Entry 2NPI (X-ray diffraction, 2.95 A resolution); this record covers chains A and C.

== Chain A ==
Protein: Protein CLP1
Source organism: Saccharomyces cerevisiae
UniProt: Q08685 (CLP1_YEAST); numbering as in UniProt (aligned over 2-445)
Amino-acid sequence (460 residues; each row starts with the number of its first residue; numbers below 1 keep their minus sign (Mse-14 is residue -14)):
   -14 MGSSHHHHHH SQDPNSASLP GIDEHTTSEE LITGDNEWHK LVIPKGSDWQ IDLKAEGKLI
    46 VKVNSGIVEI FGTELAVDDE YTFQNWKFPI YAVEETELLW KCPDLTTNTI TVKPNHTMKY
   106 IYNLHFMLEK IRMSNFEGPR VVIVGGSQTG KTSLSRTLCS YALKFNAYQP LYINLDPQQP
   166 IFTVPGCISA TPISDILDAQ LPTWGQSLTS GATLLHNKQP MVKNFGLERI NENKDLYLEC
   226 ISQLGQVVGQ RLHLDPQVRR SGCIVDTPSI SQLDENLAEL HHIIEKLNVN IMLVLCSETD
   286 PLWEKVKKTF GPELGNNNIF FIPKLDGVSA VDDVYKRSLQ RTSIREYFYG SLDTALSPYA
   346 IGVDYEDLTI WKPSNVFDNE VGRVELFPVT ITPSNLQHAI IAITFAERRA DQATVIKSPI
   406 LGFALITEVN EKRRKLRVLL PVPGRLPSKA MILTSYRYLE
Unresolved in the structure: -14 to 17
Modified positions: Mse-14 (selenomethionine); Mse103, Mse112, Mse118, Mse206, Mse277, Mse436 (selenomethionine; parent Met)
Construct notes: modified residue (-14, 103, 112, 118, 206, 277, 436); cloning artifact (-13 to -11, -4 to 1); expression tag (-10 to -5)
Bound ions: Mg2+: Thr137 (together with ATP)
Ligand contacts: ATP (adenosine-5'-triphosphate): Asp33, Gln35, Phe56, Lys72, Phe73, Pro74, Asn100, Gly131, Ser132, Gln133, Thr134, Gly135, Lys136, Thr137, Ser138, Asp161, Gln164, Ser254, Asp311, Gly312, Val313, Ser314, Val316, Tyr320
Swiss-Prot annotation at these positions:
  - binding site (ATP): Asp33, Lys72, Gln133 to Ser138
  - mutagenesis: Lys136 (K136A: Completely abolishes interaction with PCF11. No effect on growth; when associated with A-137), Thr137 (T137A: Completely abolishes interaction with PCF11. No effect on growth; when associated with A-136), Asp161 (D161A: Compromises interaction with PCF11. No effect on growth)
Reported in the primary citation:
  - binding site for ATP: Asp33, Lys72, Pro74, Gln133, Thr134, Gly135, Lys136, Thr137, Ser138, Lys321
  - specificity-determining residues: Asp33 (proposed by the authors, not directly observed)
  - Mg2+ coordination: Thr137
  - contacts within the chain: Thr137-Asp251 (hydrogen bond)
  - Mg2+ coordination through a water molecule: Gln164
  - catalytic residues: Asp161 (proposed by the authors, not directly observed)

== Chain C ==
Protein: Protein PCF11
Source organism: Saccharomyces cerevisiae
UniProt: P39081 (PCF11_YEAST); numbering as in UniProt (aligned over 454-563)
Amino-acid sequence (110 residues; numbered 454 to 563; the number before each row is that of its first residue):
   454 GSQNTANTGI SNSNLNTTTT RKNIQSRNWY LSDSQWAAFK DDEITSTKHK NDYTDPHANK
   514 NIDKSALNIH ADENDEGSVD NTLGSDRSNE LEIRGKYVVV PETSQDMAFK
Unresolved in the structure: 454-476, 499-563
Modified positions: Mse560 (selenomethionine)
Construct notes: modified residue (560)

== Interface between chain A and chain C ==
Contacting residue pairs (70; chain A residue first):
  Gln154(A) with Asp494(C)
  Thr168(A) with Tyr483(C)
  Ala175(A) with Trp489(C)
  Pro177(A) with Asp494(C)
  Ser179(A) with Asp494(C), hydrogen bond
  Gln191(A) with Arg480(C), hydrogen bond
  Ser192(A) with Arg480(C), hydrogen bond (backbone-side chain); Tyr483(C)
  Leu193(A) with Arg480(C); Asn481(C), hydrogen bond (backbone-backbone)
  Thr194(A) with Gln478(C), hydrogen bond; Ser479(C); Arg480(C); Asn481(C)
  Ser195(A) with Gln478(C); Ser479(C), hydrogen bond (backbone-backbone); Asn481(C), hydrogen bond (backbone-side chain)
  Gly196(A) with Gln478(C), hydrogen bond (backbone-side chain)
  Ala197(A) with Gln478(C), hydrogen bond (backbone-side chain)
  Thr198(A) with Gln478(C)
  His201(A) with Ile497(C); Thr498(C)
  Asn202(A) with Ile497(C)
  Gln204(A) with Leu484(C); Trp489(C), hydrogen bond (backbone-side chain); Phe492(C); Ile497(C)
  Pro205(A) with Tyr483(C), hydrophobic; Trp489(C)
  Mse206(A) with Leu484(C); Ser485(C); Asp486(C); Trp489(C), hydrophobic
  Lys208(A) with Asp486(C), salt bridge
  Val232(A) with Asp486(C); Trp489(C), hydrophobic
  Gln235(A) with Ala490(C)
  Arg236(A) with Trp489(C); Ala490(C); Phe492(C), hydrogen bond (side chain-backbone); Asp494(C), salt bridge
  Leu239(A) with Ala490(C); Lys493(C), hydrogen bond (backbone-side chain)
  Asp240(A) with Phe492(C); Lys493(C)
  Gln242(A) with Asp495(C)
  Glu331(A) with Arg480(C), hydrogen bond (backbone-side chain)
  Tyr332(A) with Arg480(C), hydrogen bond (backbone-side chain); Tyr483(C)
  Leu341(A) with Gln478(C); Ser479(C); Arg480(C)
  Ser342(A) with Gln478(C), hydrogen bond (backbone-backbone); Ser479(C), hydrogen bond (backbone-side chain)
  Ile388(A) with Trp482(C), hydrophobic
  Phe390(A) with Tyr483(C); Ser485(C)
  Pro404(A) with Asp486(C)
  Ile405(A) with Tyr483(C)
  Leu406(A) with Trp482(C), hydrophobic; Tyr483(C), hydrogen bond (backbone-backbone)
  Gly407(A) with Trp482(C); Tyr483(C)
  Pro426(A) with Ser479(C); Arg480(C); Trp482(C), hydrophobic
  Val427(A) with Arg480(C); Trp482(C)
  Pro428(A) with Ser479(C)
  Pro432(A) with Trp482(C), hydrophobic
Interface residues without a listed pair, chain A (46 interface residues in all): Leu156, Val207, Val233, Pro241, Gly335, Phe408, Leu425
Interface residues without a listed pair, chain C (18 interface residues in all): Ala491
Interface features reported in the paper:
  - specific contacts: Mse206(A)-Trp489(C) (hydrophobic contact), Arg236(A)-Trp489(C) (hydrophobic contact), Arg480(C)-Ser192(A) (backbone contact), Arg480(C)-Gln191(A) (hydrogen bond), Arg480(C)-Tyr332(A) (backbone contact), Trp482(C)-Leu406(A), Trp482(C)-Pro426(A), Trp482(C)-Val427(A), Trp489(C)-Gln204(A) (hydrogen bond)
  - interface residues, chain A: Gln191(A)
  - interface residues, chain C: Ile477(C), Gln478(C), Ser487(C)

== Summary ==
Chain A and chain C form an interface of 46 and 18 residues respectively; the contacts include 17 hydrogen
bonds and 2 salt bridges. Polar contacts include Lys208(A)-Asp486(C), Arg236(A)-Asp494(C) and
Ser179(A)-Asp494(C). The paper describes hydrophobic contacts between Mse206(A) and Trp489(C) and Arg236(A)
and Trp489(C); backbone contacts between Arg480(C) and Ser192(A) and Arg480(C) and Tyr332(A); hydrogen bonds
between Arg480(C) and Gln191(A) and Trp489(C) and Gln204(A). From the paper: the catalytic residue Asp161(A);
a binding site for ATP at Asp33(A), Lys72(A) and Pro74(A) among others.
Chain A is Protein CLP1 and chain C is Protein PCF11, both from Saccharomyces cerevisiae; the structure,
Clp1-ATP-Pcf11 complex, was determined by X-ray diffraction.
